Entry 6TVF (X-ray diffraction, 2.60 A resolution); this record covers chains A and G of the 6 polymer chains in the assembly.

== Chain A (and G) ==
Molecule: Hemagglutinin HA1
Source organism: Influenza A virus
Notes: chain G of this document is another copy of the same molecule, construct and numbering; everything in this record applies to it too
UniProtKB: A0A0A7HR51 (A0A0A7HR51_9INFA); residues 1-323 here correspond to UniProt positions 10-332 (UniProt number = residue number + 9)
Sequence (325 residues; each row starts with the number of its first residue; numbers below 1 keep their minus sign (Asp-1 is residue -1)):
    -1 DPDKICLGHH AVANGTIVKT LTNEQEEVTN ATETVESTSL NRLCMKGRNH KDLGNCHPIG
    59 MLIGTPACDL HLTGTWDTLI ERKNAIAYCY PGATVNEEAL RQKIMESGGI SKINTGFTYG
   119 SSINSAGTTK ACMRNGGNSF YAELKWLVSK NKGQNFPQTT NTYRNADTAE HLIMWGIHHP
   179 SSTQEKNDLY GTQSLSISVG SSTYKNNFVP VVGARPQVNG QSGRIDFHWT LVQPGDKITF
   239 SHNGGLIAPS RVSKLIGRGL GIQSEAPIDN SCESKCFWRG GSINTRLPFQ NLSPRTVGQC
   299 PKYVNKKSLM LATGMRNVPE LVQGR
Not modelled in the structure: 319-323
Sequence notes: expression tag (-1 to 0); conflict Gln219 (Leu228 in A0A0A7HR51)
Disulfide bonds: Cys42-Cys270, Cys54-Cys66, Cys87-Cys130, Cys274-Cys298
Bound ions: Ca2+: Glu104 (together with N-acetylglucosamine) (shared with 1 residue of chain B; 1 residue of chain H)

== How chain A and chain G interact ==
Pairs across the interface - 15 pairs, chain A then chain G:
  Ser196(A) - Val209(G)
  Ser196(A) - Val210(G)  hydrogen bond (side chain-backbone)
  Ser196(A) - Gly211(G)
  Gly198(A) - Arg213(G)
  Gly198(A) - Pro214(G)
  Ser199(A) - Arg222(G)  hydrogen bond (backbone-side chain)
  Ser200(A) - Val216(G)
  Lys203(A) - His177(G)
  Lys203(A) - Arg222(G)
  Lys203(A) - Asp224(G)
  Asn205(A) - Val209(G)
  Lys235(A) - Pro214(G)
  Thr237(A) - Ala212(G)
  Thr237(A) - Pro214(G)
  Ser239(A) - Gly211(G)
Other interface residues (no listed pair), chain A (12 interface residues in all): Thr158, Asn204, Asp234

== Overview ==
12 residues of chain A face 10 of chain G across their interface; the contacts include 2 hydrogen bonds. Among
the polar pairs are Ser196(A)-Val210(G) and Ser199(A)-Arg222(G).
Both chains are Hemagglutinin HA1 (Influenza A virus). Entry 6TVF (Crystal structure of the haemagglutinin
from a H10N7 seal influenza virus isolated in Germany in complex ...) was determined by X-ray diffraction,
deposited together with 6TJW, 6TJY, 6TVA, 6TVB, 6TVC, 6TVD and 9 further entries.
